PDB entry 6CRJ | electron microscopy, 8.00 A resolution (low resolution: residue-level contacts below are approximate; hydrogen-bond / salt-bridge calls are withheld) | chains A and C of the 3 polymer chains in the assembly

# Chain A (and C)
Name: Norwalk virus, MNV-1 capsid protein chimera
From: Norwalk virus
Notes: fragment: Norwalk shell domain , MNV-1 P domain; chain C of this document is another copy of the same molecule, construct and numbering; everything in this record applies to it too
UniProtKB: chimeric construct of Q83884, Q2V8W4: residues 10-221 from Q83884 (CAPSD_NVN68) positions 10-221 (same numbers); residues 228-540 from Q2V8W4 positions 228-540 (same numbers)
Chain sequence (531 residues; row label = number of the first residue in the row):
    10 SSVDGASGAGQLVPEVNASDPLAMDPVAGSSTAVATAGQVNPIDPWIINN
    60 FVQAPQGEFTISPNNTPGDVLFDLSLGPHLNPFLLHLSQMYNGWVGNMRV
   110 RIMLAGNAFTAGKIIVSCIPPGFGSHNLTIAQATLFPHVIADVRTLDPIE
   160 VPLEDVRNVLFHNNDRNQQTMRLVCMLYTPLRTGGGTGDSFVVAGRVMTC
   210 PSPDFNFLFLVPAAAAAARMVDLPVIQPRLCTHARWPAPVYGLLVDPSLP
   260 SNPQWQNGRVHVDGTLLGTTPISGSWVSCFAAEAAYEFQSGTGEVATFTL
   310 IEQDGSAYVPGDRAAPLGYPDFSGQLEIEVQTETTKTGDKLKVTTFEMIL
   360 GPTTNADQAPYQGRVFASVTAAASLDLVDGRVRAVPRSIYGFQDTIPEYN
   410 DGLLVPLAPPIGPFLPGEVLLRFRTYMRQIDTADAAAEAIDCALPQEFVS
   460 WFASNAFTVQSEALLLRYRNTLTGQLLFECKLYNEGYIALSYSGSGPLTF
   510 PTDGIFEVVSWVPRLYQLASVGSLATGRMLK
Not modelled in the structure: 10-28, 382-385
Differences from the reference sequence: linker (222-227)

# Interface between chain A and chain C
Pairs across the interface - 47 pairs, chain A then chain C:
  Ala44(A) with Thr41(C); Arg166(C)
  Thr45(A) with Val165(C); Arg166(C); Asn167(C); Val168(C)
  Ala46(A) with Val165(C); Arg166(C)
  Gly47(A) with Val165(C)
  Asn101(A) with Pro130(C); Gly131(C); Phe132(C)
  Val168(A) with Val168(C)
  Leu169(A) with Asn167(C); Val168(C); Leu169(C)
  Phe170(A) with Arg166(C); Asn167(C); Val168(C)
  His171(A) with Asn167(C)
  Asn172(A) with Pro130(C); Gly131(C)
  Phe218(A) with Pro129(C)
  Val220(A) with Pro129(C); Phe132(C)
  Pro221(A) with Phe132(C); Leu144(C); Phe145(C)
  Ala222(A) with Phe132(C)
  Asp272(A) with Arg537(C)
  Thr274(A) with Gly536(C); Arg537(C)
  Leu275(A) with Lys540(C)
  Ile281(A) with Lys540(C)
  Leu416(A) with Ala534(C)
  Pro418(A) with Ser532(C); Leu533(C)
  Gly421(A) with Ser502(C)
  Pro422(A) with Ser502(C)
  Phe423(A) with Pro425(C)
  Leu424(A) with Pro425(C)
  Pro425(A) with Pro425(C)
  Ala462(A) with Lys540(C)
  Arg523(A) with Pro425(C); Gln526(C)
  Leu524(A) with Pro425(C); Leu524(C)
Interface residues without a listed pair, chain A (33 interface residues in all): Ala42, Gly273, Pro419, Ala465, Glu471
Interface residues without a listed pair, chain C (29 interface residues in all): Ala37, His135, Asp164, Leu424, Gly426, Met538, Leu539

# Overview
The interface between chain A and chain C involves 33 residues on one side and 29 on the other.
Chain A and chain C are both Norwalk virus, MNV-1 capsid protein chimera (Norwalk virus); the structure, Mouse
norovirus model using the crystal structure of MNV P domain and the Norwalkvirus shell domain, was determined
by electron microscopy together with 6C6Q, 6C74, 6E47 and 6E48 from the same study.
